PDB entry 6SK6 | electron microscopy, 3.20 A resolution | chains D and B of the 4 polymer chains in the assembly

== Chain D ==
Protein: Rhinovirus B5 VP4
Source organism: Human rhinovirus B5
Reference sequence: Q80SQ3 (Q80SQ3_9ENTO); residue numbers follow UniProt; this construct covers 1-69
Amino-acid sequence (69 residues; each row starts with the number of its first residue):
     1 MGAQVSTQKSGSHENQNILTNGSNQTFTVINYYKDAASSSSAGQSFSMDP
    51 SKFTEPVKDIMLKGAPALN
Unresolved in the structure: 1-29

== Chain B ==
Protein: Rhinovirus B5 VP2
Source organism: Human rhinovirus B5
Notes: EC 3.4.22.29, 3.6.1.15, 3.4.22.28, 2.7.7.48
Reference sequence: B9V433 (B9V433_9ENTO); residues 8-259 here correspond to UniProt positions 77-328 (UniProt number = residue number + 69)
Amino-acid sequence (252 residues; each row starts with the number of its first residue):
     8 GYSDRVEQITLGNSTITTQEAANSIVAYGEWPSFLSDVDASDVNKTTKPD
    58 TSACRFYTLDSKMWTQGSKGWCWKLPDALKDMGIFGQNMFFHSQGRTGYT
   108 IHVQCNATKFHSGCLLVVVIPEHQLASAEGGNVSVLYDKTHPGEKGIDLS
   158 EADSTGPMKDPLYMMDGTLIGNSLIFPHQFINLRTNNTATIVVPYINSVP
   208 MDSMTRHNNLSLMVIPIVDITATSGTTPSIPVTITIAPMFLELSGIRSKA
   258 VI

== How chain D and chain B interact ==
Contacting residue pairs (20; chain D residue first):
  Lys52(D) with Tyr35(B)
  Phe53(D) with Tyr35(B), hydrophobic
  Pro56(D) with Ile32(B); Val33(B), hydrogen bond (backbone-backbone)
  Val57(D) with Asn30(B); Ser31(B); Ile32(B), hydrophobic
  Lys58(D) with Asn30(B); Ser31(B), hydrogen bond (backbone-backbone); Trp38(B)
  Ile60(D) with Asn30(B)
  Ala67(D) with Asp11(B); Asn30(B), hydrogen bond (backbone-side chain)
  Leu68(D) with Asp11(B); Arg12(B), hydrogen bond (backbone-backbone); Ala29(B), hydrophobic; Thr192(B)
  Asn69(D) with Ser10(B); Asp11(B), hydrogen bond (backbone-backbone); Arg12(B), hydrogen bond
Other interface residues (no listed pair), chain B (14 interface residues in all): Tyr9, Ala28, Gly36

== Overview ==
9 residues of chain D face 14 of chain B across their interface; the contacts include 6 hydrogen bonds. Polar
contacts include Ala67(D)-Asn30(B), Asn69(D)-Arg12(B) and Pro56(D)-Val33(B).
Here chain D is Rhinovirus B5 VP4 and chain B is Rhinovirus B5 VP2, both from Human rhinovirus B5. Entry 6SK6
(Cryo-EM structure of rhinovirus-B5) was determined by electron microscopy (same publication as 6SK5 and
6SK7).
